Entry 2XUU (X-ray diffraction, 1.80 A resolution); this record covers chain A.

[Chain A]
Protein: Death-associated protein kinase 1
Source organism: Homo sapiens
Notes: EC 2.7.11.1; fragment: catalytic and autoinhibitory domain, residues 1-334
UniProt: P53355 (DAPK1_HUMAN); residue numbers follow UniProt; this construct covers 1-334
Sequence (334 residues; each row starts with the number of its first residue):
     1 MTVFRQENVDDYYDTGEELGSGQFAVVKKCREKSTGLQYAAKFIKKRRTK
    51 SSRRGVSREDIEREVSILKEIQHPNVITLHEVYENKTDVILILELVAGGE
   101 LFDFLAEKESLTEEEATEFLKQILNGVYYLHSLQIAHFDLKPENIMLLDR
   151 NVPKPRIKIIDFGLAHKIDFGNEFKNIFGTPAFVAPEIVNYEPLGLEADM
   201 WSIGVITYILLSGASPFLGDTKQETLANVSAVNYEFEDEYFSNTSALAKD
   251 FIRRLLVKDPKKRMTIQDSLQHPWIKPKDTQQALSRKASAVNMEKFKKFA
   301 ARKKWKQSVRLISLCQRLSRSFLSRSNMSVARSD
Not modelled in the structure: 1, 303-334
Construct notes: engineered mutation Ala-182 (Glu in P53355)
Ion coordination: Mg2+: Asp-161 (together with ADP)
Small-molecule neighbours: ADP (adenosine-5'-diphosphate): Leu-19, Gly-20, Ser-21, Gly-22, Gln-23, Ala-25, Val-27, Ala-40, Lys-42, Ile-77, Leu-93, Glu-94, Leu-95, Val-96, Glu-143, Asn-144, Met-146, Ile-160, Asp-161, Gly-163
Curated features (UniProtKB/Swiss-Prot):
  - region: Asn-292 to Ala-301 (Autoinhibitory domain)
  - active site: Asp-139 (Proton acceptor)
  - binding site (ATP): Leu-19 to Val-27, Lys-42, Glu-94 to Val-96, Glu-100, Asp-161
  - modified residue (Phosphoserine): Ser-289, Ser-308, Ser-319, Ser-333
  - mutagenesis: Lys-42 (K42A: Loss of activity, apoptotic function and of autophosphorylation), Ser-289 (S289A: Loss of phosphorylation and significant increase in proapoptotic activity; S289E: Reduction in proapoptotic activity), Ser-308 (S308A: Elevated Ca(2+)-calmodulin binding and Ca(2+)-calmodulin-independent kinase activity. Increases apoptotic activity ...), Ser-313 (S313A: Minimal effect on activity)
What the authors report for this chain:
  - mutagenesis - R302A/K306A, K306A: increased catalytic activity on in the absence of CaM
  - post-translational modification sites: Ser-308 (citing earlier work)
  - mutagenesis - K306A: unchanged signaling
  - mutagenesis - R302A: unchanged catalytic activity on presence of CaM
  - mutagenesis - R302A: increased catalytic activity on absence of CaM
  - mutagenesis - R302A (2-fold): increased signaling in response to absence of Ca2+/ CaM

[In short]
Bound to chain A: ADP. From UniProt: active-site residue Asp-139, 15 ATP-binding residues and 4 mutagenesis
sites. From the paper: R302A/K306A and K306A increase catalytic activity on in the absence of CaM; a
modification site at Ser-308.
Chain A is Death-associated protein kinase 1 (Homo sapiens); the structure, Crystal structure of a DAP-kinase
1 mutant, was determined by X-ray diffraction together with 4B4L and 2W4K from the same study.
